Entry 3O2V (X-ray diffraction, 2.30 A resolution); this record covers chains L and H.

# Chain L
Name: Chimeric antibody Fab 1E9, light chain
Organism: Mus musculus, Homo sapiens
Notes: engineered mutation(s): F89S; antibody fragment or engineered binder
Amino-acid sequence (219 residues; row label = number of the first residue in the row; a row labelled like 27A-27E holds insertion residues (27A, then the next letters in order)):
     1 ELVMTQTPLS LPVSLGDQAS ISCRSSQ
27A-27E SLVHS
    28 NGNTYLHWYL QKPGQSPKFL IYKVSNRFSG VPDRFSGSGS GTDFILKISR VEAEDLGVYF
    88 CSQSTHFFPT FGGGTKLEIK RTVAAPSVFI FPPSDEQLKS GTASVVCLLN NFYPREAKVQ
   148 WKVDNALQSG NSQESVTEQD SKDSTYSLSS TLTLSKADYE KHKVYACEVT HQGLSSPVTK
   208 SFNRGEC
Disordered / not traced: 214
Cystine bridges: Cys23-Cys88, Cys134-Cys194

# Chain H
Name: Chimeric antibody Fab 1E9, heavy chain
Organism: Mus musculus, Homo sapiens
Notes: engineered mutation(s): L47T, M100bF; antibody fragment or engineered binder
Amino-acid sequence (227 residues; numbered 1 to 235 plus 6 insertion-coded residues; 14 numbers in that range are skipped by the numbering (no residue carries them; nothing is unmodelled there); the number before each row is that of its first residue; a row labelled like 82A-82C holds insertion residues (82A, then the next letters in order)):
     1 QVQLVQSGPE LKKPGETVKI SCKASGYMFT NYGMNWVKQA PGKALKWMGW IN
   52A P
    53 YTGESTFADD FKGRFAFFLE TSATTAYLQI
82A-82C NNL
    83 KNEDTATYFC ARGTTIVR
100A-100B AF
   101 DYWGQGTSVT VSSASTKGPS VFPLAPSSKS TSG
   136 GTAALGCLVK DYFPEPVTV
   156 SW
   162 NSGALTSG
   171 VHTFPAVLQS S
   183 GLYSLSSVVT VPSS
   199 SL
   202 GTQTYICNVN HKPSNTKVDK KV
   226 EPKSCDKTHT
Disordered / not traced: 228-235
Cystine bridges: Cys22-Cys92, Cys142-Cys208
Covalently attached groups: covalent link Gly133-Gly136, Ser181-Gly183, Leu200-Gly202; covalent link Val154-Ser156, Ser196-Ser199; covalent link Trp157-Asn162; covalent link Gly169-Val171; covalent link Val223-Glu226

# How chain L and chain H interact
Contacting residue pairs - 67 pairs, chain L then chain H:
  His27D(L) with Arg100(H)
  Asn28(L) with Arg100(H)
  Tyr32(L) with Val99(H); Arg100(H)
  His34(L) with Val99(H), hydrogen bond (side chain-backbone); Arg100(H), hydrogen bond (side chain-backbone); Ala100A(H)
  Tyr36(L) with Ala100A(H); Phe100B(H), hydrogen bond (side chain-backbone); Trp103(H)
  Gln38(L) with Gln39(H), hydrogen bond; Phe91(H)
  Ser43(L) with Phe91(H); Gly104(H)
  Pro44(L) with Trp103(H)
  Phe46(L) with Ala100A(H), hydrophobic; Phe100B(H); Asp101(H)
  Tyr49(L) with Val99(H), hydrophobic
  Phe55(L) with Tyr102(H)
  Phe87(L) with Leu45(H), hydrophobic
  Ser91(L) with Arg100(H), hydrogen bond (side chain-backbone)
  Phe94(L) with Thr58(H); Phe59(H)
  Phe95(L) with Trp47(H), hydrophobic; Ala60(H), hydrophobic; Asp61(H)
  Pro96(L) with Trp47(H)
  Phe98(L) with Leu45(H); Phe100B(H), hydrophobic
  Gly99(L) with Ala44(H)
  Gly100(L) with Ala44(H)
  Phe116(L) with Ser127(H); Ala139(H), hydrophobic
  Phe118(L) with Leu124(H), hydrophobic; Ala125(H); Ala139(H); Leu140(H), hydrophobic
  Ser121(L) with Phe122(H); Pro123(H)
  Glu123(L) with Val121(H); Phe122(H); Pro123(H); Lys221(H), salt bridge
  Gln124(L) with Phe122(H); Lys145(H)
  Ser131(L) with Leu143(H); Lys145(H)
  Val133(L) with Leu124(H), hydrophobic
  Leu135(L) with Ala139(H), hydrophobic; Phe174(H), hydrophobic; Val190(H), hydrophobic
  Asn137(L) with His172(H), hydrogen bond; Thr192(H)
  Asn138(L) with His172(H)
  Gln160(L) with Gln179(H)
  Glu161(L) with Val177(H)
  Ser162(L) with Phe174(H); Pro175(H), hydrogen bond (side chain-backbone); Val177(H)
  Val163(L) with Pro175(H)
  Thr164(L) with Phe174(H)
  Ser174(L) with His172(H), hydrogen bond; Phe174(H)
  Leu175(L) with Phe174(H)
  Ser176(L) with Phe174(H)
  Thr180(L) with Gln179(H)
Interface residues without a listed pair, chain L (44 interface residues in all): Gln42, Lys50, Thr92, Ser127, Thr129, Asp167
Interface residues without a listed pair, chain H (42 interface residues in all): Val37, Lys46, Gln105, Thr137, Thr173, Leu178, Ser188

# Summary
The interface between chain L and chain H involves 44 residues on one side and 42 on the other, with 8
hydrogen bonds and 1 salt bridge. Polar contacts include Glu123(L)-Lys221(H), His34(L)-Val99(H) and
His34(L)-Arg100(H).
Chain L is Chimeric antibody Fab 1E9, light chain and chain H is Chimeric antibody Fab 1E9, heavy chain, both
from Mus musculus, Homo sapiens; the structure, Crystal structure of 1E9 PheL89Ser/LeuH47Trp/MetH100bPhe, an
engineered Diels-Alderase Fab with modified specificity and catalytic activity, was determined by X-ray
diffraction.
